Entry 6PIK (electron microscopy, 7.80 A resolution (low resolution: residue-level contacts below are approximate; hydrogen-bond / salt-bridge calls are withheld)); this record covers chains F and G of the 8 polymer chains in the assembly.

== Chain F (and G) ==
Name: UDP-4-amino-4-deoxy-L-arabinose formyltransferase
Organism: Escherichia coli DH5[alpha]
Notes: chain G of this document is another copy of the same molecule, construct and numbering; everything in this record applies to it too
Reference sequence: A0A479JW67 (A0A479JW67_ECOLX); numbering as in UniProt (aligned over 317-660)
Chain sequence (345 residues; each row starts with the number of its first residue):
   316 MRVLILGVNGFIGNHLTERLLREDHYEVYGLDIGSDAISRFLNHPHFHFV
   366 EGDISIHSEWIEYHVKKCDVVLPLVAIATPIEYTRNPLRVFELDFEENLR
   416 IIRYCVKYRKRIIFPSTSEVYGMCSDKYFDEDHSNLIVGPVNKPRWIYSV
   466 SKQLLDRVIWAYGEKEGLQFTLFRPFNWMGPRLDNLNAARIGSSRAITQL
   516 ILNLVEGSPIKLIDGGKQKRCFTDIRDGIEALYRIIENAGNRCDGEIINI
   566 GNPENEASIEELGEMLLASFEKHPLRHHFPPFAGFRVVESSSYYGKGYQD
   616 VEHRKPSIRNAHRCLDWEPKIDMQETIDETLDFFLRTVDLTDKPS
Disordered / not traced: 604-615, 658-660
Construct notes: initiating methionine (316)

== Chain F / chain G interface ==
Residue-residue contacts (22; chain F residue first):
  L403(F) with A476(G); K480(G)
  E411(F) with R418(G)
  R418(F) with E411(G)
  D447(F) with N457(G)
  H448(F) with P455(G)
  S449(F) with P455(G)
  N450(F) with G454(G); P455(G)
  L451(F) with V453(G)
  V453(F) with L451(G)
  G454(F) with N450(G)
  P455(F) with H448(G); S449(G); N450(G)
  V456(F) with R472(G)
  N457(F) with D447(G)
  L469(F) with L469(G)
  R472(F) with P455(G); V456(G)
  A476(F) with L403(G)
  K480(F) with L403(G)

== In short ==
Chain F and chain G each contribute 17 residues to their interface.
Both chains are UDP-4-amino-4-deoxy-L-arabinose formyltransferase (Escherichia coli DH5[alpha]). Entry 6PIK
(Tetrameric cryo-EM ArnA) was determined by electron microscopy (same publication as 6PIH).
